Entry 2XBS (X-ray diffraction, 1.37 A resolution); this record covers chain A.

[Chain A]
Name: Lysozyme C
From: Gallus gallus
Notes: EC 3.2.1.17
UniProt: P00698 (LYSC_CHICK); residues 1-129 here correspond to UniProt positions 19-147 (UniProt number = residue number + 18)
Sequence (129 residues; row label = number of the first residue in the row):
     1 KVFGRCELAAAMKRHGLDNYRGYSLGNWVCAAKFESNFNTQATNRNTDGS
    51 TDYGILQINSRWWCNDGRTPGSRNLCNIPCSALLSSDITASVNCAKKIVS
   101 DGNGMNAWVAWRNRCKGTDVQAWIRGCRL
Unresolved in the structure: 129
Swiss-Prot annotation at these positions:
  - active site: Glu-35, Asp-52
  - binding site (substrate): Asp-101
Disulfide bonds: Cys-6/Cys-127, Cys-30/Cys-115, Cys-64/Cys-80, Cys-76/Cys-94

[Summary]
UniProt lists active-site residues Glu-35 and Asp-52 and substrate-binding residue Asp-101.
Chain A is Lysozyme C (Gallus gallus); the structure, Raman crystallography of Hen White Egg Lysozyme - High
X-ray dose (16 MGy), was determined by X-ray diffraction together with 2XBR from the same study.
